8VOB - chains O and D of the 10 polymer chains in the assembly; structure by electron microscopy, 3.10 A resolution.

Chain O:
Name: Histone H3.2
Organism: Homo sapiens
UniProt: Q71DI3 (H32_HUMAN); residues 0-135 here correspond to UniProt positions 1-136 (UniProt number = residue number + 1)
Chain sequence (136 residues; each row starts with the number of its first residue; numbering starts at 0):
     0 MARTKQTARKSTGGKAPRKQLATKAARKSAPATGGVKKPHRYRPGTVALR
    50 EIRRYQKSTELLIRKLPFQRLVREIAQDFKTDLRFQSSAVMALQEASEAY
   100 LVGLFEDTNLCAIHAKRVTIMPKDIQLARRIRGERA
Disordered / not traced: 0-36
Modified residues: Lys36 (N-trimethyllysine; M3L)

Chain D:
Molecule: 157-nt DNA strand
Sequence (157 nucleotides; numbered 158 to 314; the number before each row is that of its first residue):
   158 GCTGCCGGCGGCTGGAGAATCCCGGTGCCGAGGCCGCTCAATTGGTCGTA
   208 GACAGCTCTAGCACCGCTTAAACGCACGTACGCGCTGTCCCCCGCGTTTA
   258 AACCGCCAAGGGGATTACTCCCTAGTCTCCAGGCACGTCTCAGATATATA
   308 CATCCTG

How chain O and chain D interact:
Residue-residue contacts - 18 pairs, chain O then chain D:
  Arg40(O) - DC311(D)  sugar contact
  Arg42(O) - DT236(D)  salt bridge to the phosphate
  Arg42(O) - DC311(D)  phosphate contact
  Thr45(O) - DC311(D)  hydrogen bond to the phosphate
  Arg63(O) - DA227(D)  hydrogen bond to the phosphate
  Arg63(O) - DA228(D)  salt bridge to the phosphate
  Arg72(O) - DG218(D)  salt bridge to the phosphate
  Arg83(O) - DA217(D)  phosphate contact
  Arg83(O) - DG218(D)  phosphate contact
  Phe84(O) - DA217(D)  sugar contact
  Phe84(O) - DG218(D)  hydrogen bond to the phosphate
  Gln85(O) - DA217(D)  hydrogen bond to the phosphate
  Arg116(O) - DC238(D)  phosphate contact
  Val117(O) - DA237(D)  sugar contact
  Val117(O) - DC238(D)  hydrogen bond to the phosphate
  Thr118(O) - DA237(D)  phosphate contact
  Thr118(O) - DC238(D)  hydrogen bond to the phosphate
  Met120(O) - DG239(D)  phosphate contact
Interface residues without a listed pair, chain O (19 interface residues in all): His39, Tyr41, Pro43, Arg52, Leu82, Ser86, Lys115
Interface residues without a listed pair, chain D (12 interface residues in all): DT226, DG235, DT310

Overview:
19 residues of chain O face 12 of chain D across their interface; the contacts include 6 hydrogen bonds and 3
salt bridges. Among the polar pairs are Thr45(O)-DC311(D), Arg63(O)-DA227(D) and Phe84(O)-DG218(D).
Here chain O is Histone H3.2 (Homo sapiens) and chain D is a 157-nt DNA strand. Entry 8VOB (H3K36me3-modified
nucleosome bound to PRC2_AJ1-450) was determined by electron microscopy together with 8VMI, 8VMJ, 8VML, 8VMN,
8VNV, 8VNZ and 8VO0 from the same study.
